Entry 8D8J (electron microscopy, 3.80 A resolution); this record covers chains d and a of the 16 polymer chains in the assembly.

# Chain d
Name: Mitochondrial group I intron splicing factor CCM1
Organism: Saccharomyces cerevisiae
UniProt: A0A8H4FBQ6 (A0A8H4FBQ6_YEASX); numbering as in UniProt (aligned over 1-864)
Sequence (864 residues; each row starts with the number of its first residue):
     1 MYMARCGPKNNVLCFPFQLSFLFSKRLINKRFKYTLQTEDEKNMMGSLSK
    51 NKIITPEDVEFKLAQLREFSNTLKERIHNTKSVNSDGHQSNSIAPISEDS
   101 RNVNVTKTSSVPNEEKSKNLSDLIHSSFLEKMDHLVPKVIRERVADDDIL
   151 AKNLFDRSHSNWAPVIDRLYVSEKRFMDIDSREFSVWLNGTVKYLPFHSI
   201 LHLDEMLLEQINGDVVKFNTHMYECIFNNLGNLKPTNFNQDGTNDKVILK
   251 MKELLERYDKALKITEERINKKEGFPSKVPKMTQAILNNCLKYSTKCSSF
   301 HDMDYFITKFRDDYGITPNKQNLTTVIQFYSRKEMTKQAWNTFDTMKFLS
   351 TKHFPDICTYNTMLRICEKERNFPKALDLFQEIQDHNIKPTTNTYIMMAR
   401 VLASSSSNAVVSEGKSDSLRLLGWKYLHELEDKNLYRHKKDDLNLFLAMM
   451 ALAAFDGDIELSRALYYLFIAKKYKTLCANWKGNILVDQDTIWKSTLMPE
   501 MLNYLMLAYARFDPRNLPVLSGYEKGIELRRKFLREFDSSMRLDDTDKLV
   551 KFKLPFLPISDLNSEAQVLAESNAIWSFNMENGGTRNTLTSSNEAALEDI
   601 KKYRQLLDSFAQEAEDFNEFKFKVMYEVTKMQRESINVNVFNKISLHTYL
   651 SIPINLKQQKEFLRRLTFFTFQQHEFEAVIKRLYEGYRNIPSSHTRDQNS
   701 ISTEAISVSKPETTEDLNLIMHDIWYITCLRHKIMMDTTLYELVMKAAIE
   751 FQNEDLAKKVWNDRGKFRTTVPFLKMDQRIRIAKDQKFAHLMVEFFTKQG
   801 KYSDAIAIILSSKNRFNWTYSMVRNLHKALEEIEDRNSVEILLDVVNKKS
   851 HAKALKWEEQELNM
Not modelled in the structure: 1-147, 271-277, 544-550, 690-717, 850-864

# Chain a
Molecule: 15S ribosomal RNA
Organism: Saccharomyces cerevisiae
Sequence (1713 nucleotides; each row starts with the number of its first residue; note: 13 numbers in that range are skipped by the numbering (no residue carries them; nothing is unmodelled there); a row labelled like 1278A-1278M holds insertion residues (1278A, then the next letters in order); numbers below 1 keep their minus sign (U-63 is residue -63)):
   -63 UUUUAUAUAAUAAUAAUAAUAUAUAUAUAUAUAUAUUAUUAUAUUAGUUA
   -13 UAUAAUAAGGAAAAGUAAAAAAUUUAUAAGAAUAUGAUGUUGGUUCAGAU
    37 UAAGCGCUAAAUAAGGACAUGACACAUGCGAAUCAUACGUUUAUUAUUGA
    87 UAAGAUAAUAAAUAUGUGGUGUAAACGUGAGUAAUUUUAUUAGGAAUUAA
   137 UGAACUAUAGAAUAAGCUAAAUACUUAAUAUAUUAUUAUAUAAAAAUAAU
   187 UUAUAUAAUAAAAAGGAUAUAUAUAUAAUAUAUAUUUAUCUAUAGUCAAG
   237 CCAAUAAUGGUUUAGGUAGUAGGUUUAUUAAGAGUUAAACCUAGCCAACG
   287 AUCCAUAAUCGAUAAUGAAAGUUAGAACGAUCACGUUGACUCUGAAAUAU
   337 AGUCAAUAUCUAUAAGAUACAGCAGUGAGGAAUAUUGGACAAUGAUCGAA
   387 AGAUUGAUCCAGUUACUUAUUAGGAUGAUAUAUAAAAAUAUUUUAUUUUA
   437 UUUAUAAAUAUUAAAUAUUUAUAAUAAUAAUAAUAAUAAUAUAUAUAUAU
   487 AAAUUGAUUAAAAAUAAAAUCCAUAAAUAAUUAAAAUAAUGAUAUUAAUU
   537 ACCAUAUAUAUUUUUAUAUGGAUAUAUAUAUUAAUAAUAAUAUUAAUUUU
   587 AUUAUUAUUAAUAAUAUAUUUUAAUAGUCCUGACUAAUAUUUGUGCCAGC
   637 AGUCGCGGUAACACAAAGAGGGCGAGCGUUAAUCAUAAUGGUUUAAAGGA
   687 UCCGUAGAAUGAAUUAUAUAUUAUAAUUUAGAGUUAAUAAAAUAUAAUUA
   737 AAGAAUUAUAAUAGUAAAGAUGAAAUAAUAAUAAUAAUUAUAAGACUAAU
   787 AUAUGUGAAAAUAUUAAUUAAAUAUUAACUGACAUUGAGGGAUUAAAACU
   837 AGAGUAGCGAAACGGAUUCGAUACCCGUGUAGUUCUAGUAGUAAACUAUG
   887 AAUACAAUUAUUUAUAAUAUAUAUUAUAUAUAAAUAAUAAAUGAAAAUGA
   937 AAGUAUUCCACCUGAAGAGUACGUUAGCAAUAAUGAAACUCAAAACAAUA
   987 GACGGUUACAGACUUAAGCAGUGGAGCAUGUUAUUUAAUUCGAUAAUCCA
  1037 CGACUAACCUUACCAUAUUUUGAAUAUUAUAAUAAUUAUUAUAAUUAUUA
  1087 UAUUACAGGCGUUACAUUGUUGUCUUUAGUUCGUGCUGCAAAGUUUUAGA
  1137 UUAAGUUCAUAAACGAACAAAACUCCAUAUAUAUAAUUUUAAUUAUAUAU
  1187 AAUUUUAUAUUAUUUAUUAAUAUAAAGAAAGGAAUUAAGACAAAUCAUAA
  1237 UGAUCCUUAUAAUAUGGGUAAUAGACGUGCUAUAAUAAAAUG
1278A-1278M AUAAUAAAAUUAU
  1282 AUAAA
  1297 AUAUAUUUAAUUAUAUUUAAUUAAUAAUAUAAAACAUUUUAAUUUUUAAU
  1347 AUAUUUUUUUAUUAUAUAUUAAUAUGAAUUAUAAUCUGAAAUUCGAUUAU
  1397 AUGAAAAAAGAAUUGCUAGUAAUACGUAAAUUAGUAUGUUACGGUGAAUA
  1447 UUCUAACUGUUUCGCACUAAUCACUCAUCACGCGUUGAAACAUAUUAUUA
  1497 UCUUAUUAUUUAUAUAAUAUUUUUUAAUAAAUAUUAAUAAUUAUUAAUUU
  1547 AUAUUUAUUUAUAUCAGAAAUAAUAUGAAUUAAUGCGAAGUUGAAAUACA
  1597 GUUACCGUAGGGGAACCUGCGGUGGGCUUAUAAAUAUCUUAAAUAUUCUU
  1647 ACA
Not modelled in the structure: -54 to -16, 3-7, 86-88, 167-171, 211-213, 421-477, 546-549, 564-599, 705-707, 750-771, 841-869, 880-884, 906-910, 1028-1046, 1075-1077, 1108-1234, 1278A-1278M, 1297-1327, 1339-1367, 1374-1400, 1529-1535, 1592-1649
Ion coordination: Mg2+ site 1: A55, U56, G115; Mg2+ site 2 near A110 (its only coordinating residue here); Mg2+ site 3: G115, A294; Mg2+ site 4: A116, G117, A294; Mg2+ site 5 near A159 (its only coordinating residue here); Mg2+ site 6 near U256 (its only coordinating residue here); Mg2+ site 7: A312, A313; Mg2+ site 8 near G321 (its only coordinating residue here); Mg2+ site 9: G321, U336; Mg2+ site 10: C356, A357; Mg2+ site 11: C376, U379; Mg2+ site 12 near G492 (its only coordinating residue here); 5 more Mg2+ sites not listed

# Chain d / chain a interface
Contacting residue pairs - 74 pairs, chain d then chain a:
  Arg182(d) - A-59(a)  hydrogen bond to the phosphate
  Arg182(d) - U-58(a)  salt bridge to the phosphate
  Val186(d) - U-60(a)  sugar contact
  Thr220(d) - U-61(a)  hydrogen bond to the sugar
  His221(d) - U-61(a)  hydrogen bond to the sugar
  His221(d) - U-60(a)  sugar contact
  Asn228(d) - A-6(a)  sugar contact
  Asn232(d) - G-5(a)  phosphate contact
  Lys278(d) - U-15(a)  salt bridge to the phosphate
  Thr283(d) - U-62(a)  sugar contact
  Thr283(d) - U-61(a)  sugar contact
  Gln284(d) - A-6(a)  base contact
  Ala285(d) - A-6(a)  base contact
  Asn288(d) - A-6(a)  hydrogen bond to the base
  Asn288(d) - G-5(a)  hydrogen bond to the sugar
  Asn289(d) - A-6(a)  hydrogen bond to the sugar
  Lys292(d) - A-6(a)  hydrogen bond to the phosphate
  Lys292(d) - G-5(a)  salt bridge to the phosphate
  Asn319(d) - A-6(a)  base contact
  Lys320(d) - G-5(a)  base contact
  Gln321(d) - A-6(a)  base contact
  Gln321(d) - G-5(a)  base contact
  Asn322(d) - A-6(a)  base contact
  Thr324(d) - G-5(a)  hydrogen bond to the base
  Thr325(d) - G-5(a)  hydrogen bond to the sugar
  Gln328(d) - G-5(a)  sugar contact
  Gln328(d) - G-4(a)  hydrogen bond to the phosphate
  Gln328(d) - A-3(a)  base contact
  Arg332(d) - A-3(a)  sugar contact
  Arg332(d) - A-2(a)  salt bridge to the phosphate
  Asp356(d) - G-5(a)  hydrogen bond to the base
  Cys358(d) - G-5(a)  base contact
  Cys358(d) - G-4(a)  phosphate contact
  Thr359(d) - G-5(a)  hydrogen bond to the base
  Asn361(d) - A-3(a)  base contact
  Thr362(d) - A-3(a)  base contact
  Arg365(d) - A-3(a)  hydrogen bond to the sugar
  Arg365(d) - A-2(a)  sugar contact
  Arg365(d) - A-1(a)  salt bridge to the phosphate
  Arg371(d) - A0(a)  salt bridge to the phosphate
  Arg371(d) - G1(a)  salt bridge to the phosphate
  Asn393(d) - G-4(a)  hydrogen bond to the base
  Asn393(d) - A-3(a)  hydrogen bond to the base
  Met397(d) - A-3(a)  base contact
  Arg400(d) - A-2(a)  sugar contact
  Ser407(d) - G1(a)  hydrogen bond to the phosphate
  His438(d) - G-4(a)  stacking on the base
  Lys440(d) - G-4(a)  hydrogen bond to the sugar
  Lys440(d) - A-3(a)  salt bridge to the phosphate
  Lys440(d) - A-2(a)  base contact
  Asp441(d) - G-4(a)  hydrogen bond to the base
  Leu443(d) - A-2(a)  base contact
  Asn444(d) - G-4(a)  base contact
  Asn444(d) - A-2(a)  hydrogen bond to the base
  Leu447(d) - A-2(a)  base contact
  Pro499(d) - A-1(a)  base contact
  Glu500(d) - A-2(a)  hydrogen bond to the sugar
  Asn503(d) - A-1(a)  hydrogen bond to the base
  Asn503(d) - A0(a)  hydrogen bond to the sugar
  Tyr504(d) - A-1(a)  sugar contact
  Tyr504(d) - A0(a)  phosphate contact
  Leu507(d) - A0(a)  phosphate contact
  Arg511(d) - G1(a)  salt bridge to the phosphate
  Asn642(d) - A-1(a)  hydrogen bond to the base
  Ile644(d) - A-1(a)  base contact
  Ile644(d) - A0(a)  base contact
  His647(d) - A0(a)  base contact
  His647(d) - G1(a)  sugar contact
  Thr648(d) - A0(a)  hydrogen bond to the sugar
  Thr739(d) - G1(a)  base contact
  Lys787(d) - U2(a)  phosphate contact
  Tyr820(d) - A8(a)  stacking on the base
  Leu843(d) - A8(a)  base contact
  Asn847(d) - A8(a)  hydrogen bond to the base
Other interface residues (no listed pair), chain d (59 interface residues in all): Asn219, Glu224, Lys281, Ser404, Phe455, Asn639
Other interface residues (no listed pair), chain a (18 interface residues in all): A-7, U9
The authors on this interface:
  - interface residues, chain a: A-6(a)

# Summary
The interface between chain d and chain a involves 59 residues on one side and 18 on the other, with 25
hydrogen bonds, 9 salt bridges and 2 aromatic stacking contacts. Polar pairs include Asn288(d)-A-6(a),
Thr324(d)-G-5(a) and Asp356(d)-G-5(a). A55(a), U56(a) and G115(a) form the Mg2+ site 1. From the paper: the
interface residue A-6(a).
Chain d is Mitochondrial group I intron splicing factor CCM1 and chain a is 15S ribosomal RNA, both from
Saccharomyces cerevisiae; the structure, Yeast mitochondrial small subunit assembly intermediate (State 1),
was determined by electron microscopy (same publication as 8D8K and 8D8L).
